PDB entry 7QJK | X-ray diffraction, 3.10 A resolution | chain BBB

== Chain BBB ==
Protein: Retinal rod rhodopsin-sensitive cGMP 3', 5'-cyclic phosphodiesterase subunit delta
Organism: Homo sapiens
UniProt: O43924 (PDE6D_HUMAN); numbering as in UniProt (aligned over 1-150)
Amino-acid sequence (151 residues; numbered 0 to 150; the number before each row is that of its first residue; numbering starts at 0):
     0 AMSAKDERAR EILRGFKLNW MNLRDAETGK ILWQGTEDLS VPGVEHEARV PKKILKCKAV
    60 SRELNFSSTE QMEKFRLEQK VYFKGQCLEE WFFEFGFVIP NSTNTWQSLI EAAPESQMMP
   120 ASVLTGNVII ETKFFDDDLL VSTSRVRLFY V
Unresolved in the structure: 111-116
Construct notes: expression tag (0)
Residues lining bound ligands: N-(phenylmethyl)pyridin-2-amine (9VO): Met-20, Leu-22, Trp-32, Leu-38, Ala-47, Val-49, Arg-61, Leu-63, Gln-78, Ile-129, Thr-131, Phe-133, Val-145, Leu-147
Curated features (UniProtKB/Swiss-Prot):
  - region: Arg-144 to Val-150 (Required for association with membranes)
What the authors report for this chain:
  - binding site for N-(phenylmethyl)pyridin-2-amine: Met-20, Leu-38, Leu-76, Gln-78, Val-80, Glu-88, Trp-90, Thr-131, Val-145

== Summary ==
Chain BBB binds N-(phenylmethyl)pyridin-2-amine. From the paper: a binding site for
N-(phenylmethyl)pyridin-2-amine at Met-20, Leu-38 and Leu-76 among others.
Chain BBB is Retinal rod rhodopsin-sensitive cGMP 3', 5'-cyclic phosphodiesterase subunit delta (Homo
sapiens); the structure, Crystal structure of PDE6D in complex with Compound-2, was determined by X-ray
diffraction, deposited together with 7QF9, 7Q9U, 7Q9Q, 7Q9R and 7Q9S.
